PDB entry 7ETL | X-ray diffraction, 1.99 A resolution | chains A and B

# Chain A (and B)
Molecule: Verruculogen synthase
From: Aspergillus fumigatus
Notes: EC 1.14.11.38; chain B of this document is another copy of the same molecule, construct and numbering; everything in this record applies to it too
Reference sequence: Q4WAW9 (FTMF_ASPFU); residue numbers follow UniProt; this construct covers 1-291
Chain sequence (312 residues; numbered 1 to 312; the number before each row is that of its first residue):
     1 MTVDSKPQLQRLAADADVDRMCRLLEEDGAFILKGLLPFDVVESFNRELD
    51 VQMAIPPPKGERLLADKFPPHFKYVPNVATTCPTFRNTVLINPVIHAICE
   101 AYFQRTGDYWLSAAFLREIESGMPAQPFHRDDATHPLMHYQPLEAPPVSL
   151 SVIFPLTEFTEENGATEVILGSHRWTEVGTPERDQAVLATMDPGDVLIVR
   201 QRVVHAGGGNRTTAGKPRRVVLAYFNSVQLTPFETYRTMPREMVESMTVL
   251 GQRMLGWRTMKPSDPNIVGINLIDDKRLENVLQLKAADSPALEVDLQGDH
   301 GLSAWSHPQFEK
Disordered / not traced: 1-5, 300-312 (chain B: 1-5, 291-312)
Sequence notes: engineered mutation Phe68 (Tyr in Q4WAW9); expression tag (292-312)
Bound ions: Co2+: His129, Asp131, His205, Asp295 (together with 2-oxoglutaric acid); Fe2+: His139 (shared with Glu182(B), Asp184(B) of chain B)
Ligand contacts: 2-oxoglutaric acid (AKG): Gln126, His129, Asp131, Ser151, Ile153, Thr166, His205, Ala206, Gly207, Gly208, Arg218, Val220, Leu222, Tyr224

# Interface between chain A and chain B
Residue-residue contacts (115):
  Glu61(A) - Lys276(B)
  Glu61(A) - Arg277(B)  salt bridge
  Glu61(A) - Asn280(B)
  Arg62(A) - Asp274(B)
  Arg62(A) - Asp275(B)
  Arg62(A) - Lys276(B)
  Leu63(A) - Asp275(B)  hydrogen bond (backbone-backbone)
  Leu63(A) - Lys276(B)
  Leu63(A) - Arg277(B)
  Leu64(A) - Val268(B)  hydrophobic
  Leu64(A) - Asp275(B)  hydrogen bond (backbone-side chain)
  Ala65(A) - Asp275(B)  hydrogen bond (backbone-side chain)
  Lys67(A) - Ile267(B)
  Tyr74(A) - Asp275(B)
  Pro76(A) - Asp274(B)
  Pro76(A) - Asp275(B)
  Asn77(A) - Ile273(B)
  Asn77(A) - Asp274(B)  hydrogen bond (side chain-backbone)
  Trp110(A) - Thr231(B)
  Ala133(A) - Pro265(B)
  Ala133(A) - Asn266(B)  hydrogen bond (backbone-backbone)
  Thr134(A) - Pro262(B)
  Thr134(A) - Asn266(B)  hydrogen bond (backbone-side chain)
  His135(A) - Gln229(B)
  His135(A) - Ile270(B)
  Pro136(A) - Gln229(B)
  Pro136(A) - Ser263(B)
  Leu137(A) - Leu137(B)  hydrophobic
  Leu137(A) - Gln141(B)
  Leu137(A) - Gln229(B)  hydrogen bond (backbone-side chain)
  Leu137(A) - Leu230(B)  hydrophobic
  Tyr140(A) - Pro142(B)
  Tyr140(A) - Ala145(B)  hydrophobic
  Tyr140(A) - Pro146(B)
  Gln141(A) - Leu137(B)
  Gln141(A) - Gln141(B)
  Pro142(A) - Tyr140(B)
  Glu144(A) - Tyr140(B)
  Ala145(A) - Tyr140(B)  hydrophobic
  Pro146(A) - Tyr140(B)
  Val228(A) - Thr231(B)  hydrogen bond (backbone-side chain)
  Gln229(A) - His135(B)
  Gln229(A) - Pro136(B)
  Gln229(A) - Leu137(B)  hydrogen bond (side chain-backbone)
  Gln229(A) - Gln229(B)
  Gln229(A) - Leu230(B)
  Gln229(A) - Thr231(B)  hydrogen bond (backbone-backbone)
  Leu230(A) - Leu137(B)  hydrophobic
  Leu230(A) - Gln229(B)
  Leu230(A) - Thr231(B)  hydrogen bond (backbone-side chain)
  Thr231(A) - Trp110(B)
  Thr231(A) - Val228(B)  hydrogen bond (side chain-backbone)
  Thr231(A) - Gln229(B)  hydrogen bond (backbone-backbone)
  Thr231(A) - Leu230(B)  hydrogen bond (side chain-backbone)
  Thr231(A) - Thr231(B)  hydrogen bond (side chain-backbone)
  Thr231(A) - Ile270(B)
  Pro232(A) - Ile270(B)
  Pro232(A) - Asn271(B)
  Phe233(A) - Val268(B)  hydrophobic
  Phe233(A) - Gly269(B)
  Phe233(A) - Ile270(B)  hydrophobic
  Phe233(A) - Asn271(B)  hydrogen bond (backbone-backbone)
  Phe233(A) - Leu272(B)  hydrogen bond (backbone-backbone)
  Glu234(A) - Leu272(B)
  Thr235(A) - Asn271(B)
  Thr235(A) - Leu272(B)  hydrogen bond (backbone-backbone)
  Thr235(A) - Ile273(B)
  Arg237(A) - Arg237(B)
  Arg237(A) - Gly256(B)  hydrogen bond (side chain-backbone)
  Arg237(A) - Trp257(B)
  Arg237(A) - Leu278(B)
  Thr238(A) - Leu278(B)
  Thr238(A) - Leu282(B)
  Gly256(A) - Arg237(B)  hydrogen bond (backbone-side chain)
  Trp257(A) - Arg237(B)
  Ser263(A) - Pro136(B)
  Pro265(A) - Ala133(B)
  Asn266(A) - Ala133(B)  hydrogen bond (backbone-backbone)
  Asn266(A) - Thr134(B)  hydrogen bond (side chain-backbone)
  Ile267(A) - Lys67(B)
  Val268(A) - Leu63(B)
  Val268(A) - Leu64(B)  hydrophobic
  Val268(A) - Phe233(B)  hydrophobic
  Gly269(A) - Phe233(B)
  Ile270(A) - His135(B)
  Ile270(A) - Thr231(B)
  Ile270(A) - Pro232(B)
  Ile270(A) - Phe233(B)  hydrophobic
  Asn271(A) - Pro232(B)
  Asn271(A) - Phe233(B)  hydrogen bond (backbone-backbone)
  Asn271(A) - Thr235(B)
  Leu272(A) - Leu63(B)  hydrophobic
  Leu272(A) - Phe233(B)  hydrogen bond (backbone-backbone)
  Leu272(A) - Glu234(B)
  Leu272(A) - Thr235(B)  hydrogen bond (backbone-backbone)
  Ile273(A) - Asn77(B)
  Ile273(A) - Thr235(B)
  Ile273(A) - Thr238(B)
  Asp274(A) - Arg62(B)
  Asp274(A) - Pro76(B)
  Asp274(A) - Asn77(B)  hydrogen bond (backbone-side chain)
  Asp275(A) - Glu61(B)
  Asp275(A) - Arg62(B)
  Asp275(A) - Leu63(B)  hydrogen bond (backbone-backbone)
  Asp275(A) - Leu64(B)  hydrogen bond (side chain-backbone)
  Asp275(A) - Ala65(B)  hydrogen bond (side chain-backbone)
  Asp275(A) - Tyr74(B)
  Asp275(A) - Pro76(B)
  Lys276(A) - Arg62(B)
  Lys276(A) - Leu63(B)
  Arg277(A) - Glu61(B)  salt bridge
  Arg277(A) - Leu63(B)
  Leu278(A) - Arg237(B)
  Leu278(A) - Thr238(B)
  Leu282(A) - Thr238(B)
Interface residues without a listed pair, chain A (56 interface residues in all): Thr80, Val148, Tyr236, Thr259, Pro262, Asn280, Val281
Interface residues without a listed pair, chain B (54 interface residues in all): Thr80, Val148, Thr259, Val281

# Overview
Chain A and chain B form an interface of 56 and 54 residues respectively; the contacts include 29 hydrogen
bonds and 2 salt bridges. Polar pairs include Glu61(A)-Arg277(B), Leu64(A)-Asp275(B) and Ala65(A)-Asp275(B).
Ligands of chain A: 2-oxoglutaric acid. His129(A), Asp131(A), His205(A) and Asp295(A) coordinate Co2+.
Both chains are Verruculogen synthase (Aspergillus fumigatus). Entry 7ETL (The crystal structure of
FtmOx1-Y68F) was determined by X-ray diffraction together with 7ETK from the same study.
